PDB entry 8APF | electron microscopy, 4.30 A resolution (low resolution: residue-level contacts below are approximate; hydrogen-bond / salt-bridge calls are withheld) | chains d and e of the 42 polymer chains in the assembly

# Chain d
Protein: subunit-d
Source organism: Trypanosoma brucei brucei
UniProt: Q57ZW9 (Q57ZW9_TRYB2); numbering as in UniProt (aligned over 1-370)
Sequence (370 residues; row label = number of the first residue in the row):
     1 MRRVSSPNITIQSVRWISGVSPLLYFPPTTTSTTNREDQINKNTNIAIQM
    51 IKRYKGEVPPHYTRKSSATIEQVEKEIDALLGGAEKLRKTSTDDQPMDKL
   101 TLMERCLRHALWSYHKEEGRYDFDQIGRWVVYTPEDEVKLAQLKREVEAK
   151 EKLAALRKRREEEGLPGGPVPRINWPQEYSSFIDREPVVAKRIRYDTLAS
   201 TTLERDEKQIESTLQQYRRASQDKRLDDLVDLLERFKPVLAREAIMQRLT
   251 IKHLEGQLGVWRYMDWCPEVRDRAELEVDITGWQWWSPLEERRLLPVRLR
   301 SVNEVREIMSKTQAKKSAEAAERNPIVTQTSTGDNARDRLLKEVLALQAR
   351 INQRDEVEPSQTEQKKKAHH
Not modelled in the structure: 1-16, 326-331, 355-370

# Chain e
Protein: ATPTB1
Source organism: Trypanosoma brucei brucei
UniProt: Q38CI8 (Q38CI8_TRYB2); residue numbers follow UniProt; this construct covers 1-396
Sequence (396 residues; row label = number of the first residue in the row):
     1 MQGSWSVLKKNCSNFFPGLLAFAQQTQEAYGIWLRIYNRQQKYGPTDFVE
    51 QSETFSPDYHKRFHSQDKNMWVDKELCTEVSQKEVARLMTYKLDMWRMAH
   101 CAGALLATGGYAIPFGLFWLANDTWVPSSFNLTGEELRAWREAQDLYRYR
   151 SAPSYLTDTKWHFDFHAYPWNETQERAWDDLFEKNDVRRDPKVVRPAAEM
   201 YDGFIKFELIRRKSLRHLCRSMNIPTFPMLARLCNGTRVRDYWNLAWCED
   251 YMVITQRLHESMTDEELYDYAWRRYLAPYDKNLNREQLMERVEDYFEFLG
   301 PDFVAHGKAPNLVILTNYVLGYYNDPAYLEGDISELDKNDYDHLASWGKD
   351 AFLRRLEFENGPLRDQVEAHTQRLLAERAAIAKGDNAAAVEGRHTA
Not modelled in the structure: 384-396
Modified positions: M1 (N-acetylmethionine; AME)
Small-molecule neighbours: Q7G (2-{[(4-O-alpha-D-glucopyranosyl-alpha-D-glucopyranosyl)oxy]methyl}-4-{[(3beta,9beta,14beta,17beta,25R)-spirost-5-en-3-yl]oxy}butyl 4-O-alpha-D-glucopyranosyl-alpha-D-glucopyranoside): G110, Y111, I113, P114

# Interface between chain d and chain e
Residue-residue contacts - 59 pairs, chain d then chain e:
  R242(d) - L329(e)
  R248(d) - I333(e)
  R248(d) - L336(e)
  L249(d) - L336(e)
  K252(d) - L336(e)
  K252(d) - D337(e)
  K252(d) - K338(e)
  K252(d) - N339(e)
  G256(d) - Y341(e)
  Q257(d) - N339(e)
  Q257(d) - D340(e)
  Q257(d) - Y341(e)
  Q257(d) - D342(e)
  L258(d) - D340(e)
  L258(d) - Y341(e)
  G259(d) - D340(e)
  G259(d) - Y341(e)
  W261(d) - D340(e)
  W261(d) - Y341(e)
  R262(d) - E335(e)
  R262(d) - L336(e)
  R262(d) - D337(e)
  R262(d) - K338(e)
  R262(d) - D340(e)
  D265(d) - L329(e)
  W266(d) - L329(e)
  W266(d) - G331(e)
  W266(d) - D332(e)
  W266(d) - I333(e)
  W266(d) - E335(e)
  W266(d) - L336(e)
  P268(d) - A327(e)
  P268(d) - Y328(e)
  P268(d) - L329(e)
  E269(d) - K184(e)
  E269(d) - A327(e)
  R271(d) - Y328(e)
  D272(d) - A327(e)
  L276(d) - S154(e)
  L276(d) - T157(e)
  E277(d) - T157(e)
  E277(d) - W161(e)
  I280(d) - S154(e)
  I280(d) - D158(e)
  I280(d) - H162(e)
  T281(d) - K213(e)
  G282(d) - W161(e)
  Q284(d) - W161(e)
  Q284(d) - F165(e)
  W286(d) - F165(e)
  L289(d) - D164(e)
  L289(d) - A167(e)
  L289(d) - Y168(e)
  E290(d) - D164(e)
  R292(d) - Y168(e)
  R293(d) - D164(e)
  R293(d) - P169(e)
  R293(d) - E175(e)
  R293(d) - D179(e)
Also at the interface, not in a pair above, chain d (30 interface residues in all): I245, E255, S287
Also at the interface, not in a pair above, chain e (33 interface residues in all): P153, H166, W178, H217, P326

# Overview
Chain d and chain e form an interface of 30 and 33 residues respectively. Bound to chain e: compound Q7G.
Chain d is subunit-d and chain e is ATPTB1, both from Trypanosoma brucei brucei; the structure, rotational
state 2a of the Trypanosoma brucei mitochondrial ATP synthase dimer, was determined by electron microscopy
together with 8AP6, 8AP7, 8AP8, 8AP9, 8APA, 8APB and 7 further entries from the same study.
